7VDL - chains B and C of the 6 polymer chains in the assembly; structure by electron microscopy, 3.22 A resolution.

# Chain B
Molecule: Guanine nucleotide-binding protein G(I)/G(S)/G(T) subunit beta-1
Source organism: Homo sapiens
UniProtKB: P62873 (GBB1_HUMAN); residue numbers follow UniProt; this construct covers 2-340
Amino-acid sequence (358 residues; numbered -17 to 340; the number before each row is that of its first residue; numbers below 1 keep their minus sign (Met-17 is residue -17)):
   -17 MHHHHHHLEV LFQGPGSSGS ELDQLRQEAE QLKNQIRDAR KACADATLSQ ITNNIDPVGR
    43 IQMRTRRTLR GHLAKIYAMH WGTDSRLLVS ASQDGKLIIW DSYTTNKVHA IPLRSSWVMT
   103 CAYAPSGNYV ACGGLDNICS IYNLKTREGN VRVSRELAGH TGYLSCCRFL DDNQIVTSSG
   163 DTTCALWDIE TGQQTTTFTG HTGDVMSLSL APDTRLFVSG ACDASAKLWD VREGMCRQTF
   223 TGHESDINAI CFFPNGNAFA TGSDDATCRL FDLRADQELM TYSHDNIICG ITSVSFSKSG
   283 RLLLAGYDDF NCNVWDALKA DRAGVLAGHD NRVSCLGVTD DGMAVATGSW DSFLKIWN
Disordered / not traced: -17 to 1
Sequence notes: initiating methionine (-17); expression tag (-16 to 1)
Disulfides: Cys121-Cys149

# Chain C
Molecule: Guanine nucleotide-binding protein G(I)/G(S)/G(O) subunit gamma-2
Source organism: Homo sapiens
UniProtKB: P59768 (GBG2_HUMAN); numbering as in UniProt (aligned over 5-62)
Amino-acid sequence (58 residues; row label = number of the first residue in the row):
     5 NTASIAQARK LVEQLKMEAN IDRIKVSKAA ADLMAYCEAH AKEDPLLTPV PASENPFR
Disordered / not traced: 5-6, 62

# How chain B and chain C interact
Residue-residue contacts - 84 pairs, chain B then chain C:
  Glu3(B) - Arg13(C)  salt bridge
  Leu7(B) - Ile9(C)
  Leu7(B) - Ala12(C)
  Leu7(B) - Arg13(C)
  Leu7(B) - Val16(C)
  Glu10(B) - Val16(C)
  Ala11(B) - Val16(C)  hydrophobic
  Leu14(B) - Val16(C)
  Leu14(B) - Leu19(C)  hydrophobic
  Leu14(B) - Lys20(C)
  Lys15(B) - Leu19(C)
  Gln17(B) - Ala23(C)
  Ile18(B) - Leu19(C)
  Ile18(B) - Glu22(C)
  Ile18(B) - Ala23(C)  hydrophobic
  Ile18(B) - Arg27(C)
  Ala21(B) - Arg27(C)
  Arg22(B) - Glu22(C)  salt bridge
  Arg22(B) - Arg27(C)
  Cys25(B) - Ile28(C)
  Cys25(B) - Lys29(C)
  Cys25(B) - Val30(C)  hydrogen bond (backbone-backbone)
  Ala26(B) - Val30(C)  hydrophobic
  Asp27(B) - Lys29(C)
  Asp27(B) - Val30(C)
  Asp27(B) - Ser31(C)  hydrogen bond
  Ala28(B) - Val30(C)
  Leu30(B) - Ala34(C)  hydrophobic
  Leu30(B) - Leu37(C)  hydrophobic
  Ile33(B) - Met38(C)  hydrophobic
  Thr34(B) - Met38(C)
  Ile37(B) - Met38(C)  hydrophobic
  Val40(B) - Leu51(C)
  Ile43(B) - Leu50(C)
  Met45(B) - Leu50(C)  hydrophobic
  Arg48(B) - Phe61(C)
  Arg49(B) - Phe61(C)
  Ser84(B) - Phe61(C)
  Tyr85(B) - Pro60(C)
  Tyr85(B) - Phe61(C)  hydrophobic
  Cys218(B) - Gln18(C)  hydrogen bond (backbone-side chain)
  Arg219(B) - Glu22(C)
  Gln220(B) - Glu22(C)
  Thr221(B) - Glu22(C)
  Phe235(B) - Leu37(C)  hydrophobic
  Phe235(B) - Tyr40(C)  hydrophobic
  Phe235(B) - Cys41(C)  hydrophobic
  Pro236(B) - Tyr40(C)
  Asn237(B) - Tyr40(C)
  Asn239(B) - Asp36(C)
  Asp254(B) - Ala33(C)
  Arg256(B) - Arg27(C)
  Arg256(B) - Ile28(C)  hydrogen bond (backbone-backbone)
  Arg256(B) - Asp36(C)  salt bridge
  Ala257(B) - Ile28(C)
  Ala257(B) - Ala33(C)  hydrophobic
  Asp258(B) - Glu22(C)
  Asp258(B) - Arg27(C)  salt bridge
  Gln259(B) - Val30(C)
  Leu261(B) - Val30(C)  hydrophobic
  Leu261(B) - Leu37(C)  hydrophobic
  Ser279(B) - Asp48(C)  hydrogen bond
  Ser279(B) - Leu50(C)
  Lys280(B) - Glu47(C)
  Lys280(B) - Asp48(C)
  Ser281(B) - Tyr40(C)
  Ser281(B) - Cys41(C)  hydrogen bond (backbone-side chain)
  Ser281(B) - His44(C)
  Ser281(B) - Asp48(C)  hydrogen bond
  Gly282(B) - Cys41(C)
  Arg283(B) - Cys41(C)
  Arg283(B) - Leu51(C)
  Leu284(B) - Leu50(C)  hydrophobic
  Leu286(B) - Leu50(C)  hydrophobic
  Leu300(B) - Met38(C)  hydrophobic
  Leu300(B) - Cys41(C)  hydrophobic
  Gly324(B) - Pro49(C)
  Gly324(B) - Leu50(C)
  Met325(B) - Pro49(C)  hydrophobic
  Ala326(B) - Phe61(C)  hydrophobic
  Val327(B) - Leu50(C)  hydrophobic
  Ile338(B) - Phe61(C)  hydrophobic
  Asn340(B) - Pro49(C)
  Asn340(B) - Asn59(C)  hydrogen bond
Also at the interface, not in a pair above, chain B (59 interface residues in all): Leu4, Trp63, Ser67, Ala240, Leu252, Asp323
Also at the interface, not in a pair above, chain C (35 interface residues in all): Ser8, Ile25, Asp26, Ala45, Glu58

# Summary
The interface between chain B and chain C involves 59 residues on one side and 35 on the other, with 8
hydrogen bonds and 4 salt bridges. Polar pairs include Glu3(B)-Arg13(C), Arg22(B)-Glu22(C) and
Arg256(B)-Asp36(C).
Here chain B is Guanine nucleotide-binding protein G(I)/G(S)/G(T) subunit beta-1 and chain C is Guanine
nucleotide-binding protein G(I)/G(S)/G(O) subunit gamma-2, both from Homo sapiens. Entry 7VDL (Cryo-EM
structure of pseudoallergen receptor MRGPRX2 complex with circular cortistatin-14) was determined by electron
microscopy, deposited together with 7VDH, 7VDM, 7VUY, 7VUZ, 7VV0, 7VV3, 7VV4 and 7VV5.
